PDB entry 6H96 | X-ray diffraction, 1.55 A resolution | chain A

== Chain A ==
Name: Albicidin resistance protein
Organism: Klebsiella oxytoca
UniProtKB: Q8KRS7 (Q8KRS7_KLEOX); residues 2-217 here = UniProt positions 2-217
Chain sequence (226 residues; each row starts with the number of its first residue; numbers below 1 keep their minus sign (Gly-3 is residue -3)):
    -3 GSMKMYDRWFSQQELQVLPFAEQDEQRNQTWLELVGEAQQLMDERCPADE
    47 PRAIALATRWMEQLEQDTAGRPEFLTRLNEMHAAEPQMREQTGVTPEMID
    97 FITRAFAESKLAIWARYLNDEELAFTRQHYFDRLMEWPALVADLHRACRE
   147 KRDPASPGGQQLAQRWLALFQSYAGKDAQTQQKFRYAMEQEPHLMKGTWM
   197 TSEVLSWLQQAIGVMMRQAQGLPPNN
Not modelled in the structure: -3 to -1, 213-222
Construct notes: expression tag (-3 to 0, 218-222); conflict Asp39 (Gly in Q8KRS7), Asp116 (Ala in Q8KRS7), Gly154 (Glu in Q8KRS7)
Modified positions: Mse-1, Mse1 (selenomethionine); Mse38, Mse57, Mse77, Mse84, Mse94, Mse131, Mse184, Mse191, Mse196, Mse211, Mse212 (selenomethionine; parent Met)
Residues lining bound ligands: FWE (4-[[4-[[4-[(3S)-5-azanyl-3-[[4-[[(E)-3-(4-hydroxyphenyl)-2-methyl-prop-2-enoyl]amino]phenyl]carbonylamino]-2-oxidanylidene-3H-pyrrol-1-yl]phenyl]carbonylamino]-3-methoxy-2-oxidanyl-phenyl]carbonylamino]-3-methoxy-2-oxidanyl-benzoic acid): Tyr2, Phe16, Asn24, Trp27, Val31, Trp56, Mse57, Leu60, Leu71, Leu74, Asn75, His78, Mse84, Thr88, Val90, Ile95, Thr99, Lys106, Leu130, Mse131, Trp133, Pro134, Val137, Trp162, Phe166, Tyr169, Phe180, Arg181, Mse184, Leu190, Gly193, Thr194, Trp195, Mse196, Leu201, Leu204, Gln205
What the authors report for this chain:
  - binding site for FWE: Asn75, His78, Ile95, Thr99, Mse131, Tyr169, Arg181, Gln205
  - contacts within the chain: Ile95-Thr99
  - mutagenesis - M131K, M131Q: increased catalytic activity on albicidin
  - mutagenesis - M131K: increased growth in response to albicidin
  - mutagenesis - M131Q: unchanged growth in response to albicidin
  - mutagenesis - M131K: increased growth in response to 7

== In short ==
Chain A binds compound FWE. The paper reports a binding site for FWE at Asn75, His78 and Ile95 among others;
M131K and M131Q increase catalytic activity on albicidin.
Chain A is Albicidin resistance protein (Klebsiella oxytoca); the structure, AlbA-albicidin complex, albicidin
resistance protein, was determined by X-ray diffraction together with 6H95, 6H97 and 6HAI from the same study.
